Entry 6N55 (X-ray diffraction, 3.08 A resolution); this record covers chains A and H of the 4 polymer chains in the assembly.

Chain A (and H):
Protein: Uridine-cytidine kinase 2
Source organism: Homo sapiens
Notes: EC 2.7.1.48; chain H of this document is another copy of the same molecule, construct and numbering; everything in this record applies to it too
UniProt: Q9BZX2 (UCK2_HUMAN); residues 1-250 here = UniProt positions 1-250
Sequence (255 residues; numbered -4 to 250; the number before each row is that of its first residue; numbers below 1 keep their minus sign (Gly-4 is residue -4)):
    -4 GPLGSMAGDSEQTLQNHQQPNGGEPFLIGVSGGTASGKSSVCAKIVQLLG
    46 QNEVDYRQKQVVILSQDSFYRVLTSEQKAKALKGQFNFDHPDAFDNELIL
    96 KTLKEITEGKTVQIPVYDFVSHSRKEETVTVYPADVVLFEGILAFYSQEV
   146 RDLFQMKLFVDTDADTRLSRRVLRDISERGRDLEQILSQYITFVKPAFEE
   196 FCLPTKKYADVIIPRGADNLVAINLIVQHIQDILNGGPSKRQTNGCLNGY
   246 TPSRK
Disordered / not traced: -4 to 18, 69-79, 174-175, 233-250 (chain H: -4 to 18, 69-70, 232-250)
Differences from the reference sequence: expression tag (-4 to 0)
Swiss-Prot annotation at these positions:
  - binding site (ATP): Gly27 to Ser35, Asp213
  - binding site (substrate): Asp84, Tyr112, His117, Arg166, Arg176, Gln184
  - modified residue: Ala2 (N-acetylalanine)

Chain A / chain H interface:
Residue-residue contacts - 35 pairs, chain A then chain H:
  Gln150(A) - Val216(H)
  Met151(A) - Val216(H)  hydrophobic
  Lys202(A) - Arg210(H)
  Ala204(A) - Pro209(H)
  Ala204(A) - Arg210(H)  hydrogen bond (backbone-side chain)
  Asp205(A) - Pro209(H)
  Asp205(A) - Arg210(H)  salt bridge
  Asp205(A) - Asn214(H)  hydrogen bond (backbone-side chain)
  Asp205(A) - Val216(H)
  Asp205(A) - Ala217(H)
  Val206(A) - Val206(H)  hydrophobic
  Val206(A) - Ile207(H)
  Val206(A) - Ala217(H)  hydrophobic
  Val206(A) - Leu220(H)  hydrophobic
  Ile207(A) - Val206(H)
  Ile207(A) - Ile207(H)  hydrogen bond (backbone-backbone)
  Pro209(A) - Ala204(H)
  Pro209(A) - Asp205(H)
  Arg210(A) - Lys202(H)
  Arg210(A) - Ala204(H)  hydrogen bond (side chain-backbone)
  Arg210(A) - Asp205(H)  salt bridge
  Asn214(A) - Asp205(H)  hydrogen bond (side chain-backbone)
  Val216(A) - Asp205(H)
  Ala217(A) - Asp205(H)
  Ala217(A) - Val206(H)  hydrophobic
  Leu220(A) - Val206(H)  hydrophobic
  Leu220(A) - Leu220(H)  hydrophobic
  Leu220(A) - His224(H)
  Gln223(A) - His224(H)
  Gln223(A) - Asp227(H)
  His224(A) - Leu220(H)
  His224(A) - Gln223(H)  hydrogen bond
  Asp227(A) - Gln223(H)
  Asp227(A) - Asp227(H)
  Gly232(A) - Gln223(H)
Interface residues without a listed pair, chain A (18 interface residues in all): Ile221
Interface residues without a listed pair, chain H (16 interface residues in all): Gln150, Met151

Overview:
18 residues of chain A and 16 residues of chain H are in contact; the contacts include 6 hydrogen bonds and 2
salt bridges. Polar pairs include Asp205(A)-Arg210(H), Ala204(A)-Arg210(H) and Asp205(A)-Asn214(H). UniProt
lists 10 ATP-binding residues and 6 substrate-binding residues on chain A.
Chain A and chain H are both Uridine-cytidine kinase 2 (Homo sapiens); the structure, Crystal structure of
human uridine-cytidine kinase 2 complexed with 2'-azidouridine, was determined by X-ray diffraction together
with 6N53 and 6N54 from the same study.
